3Q3O - chains A and C of the 4 polymer chains in the assembly; structure by X-ray diffraction, 1.95 A resolution.

Chain A:
Name: Toluene-4-monooxygenase system protein A
From: Pseudomonas mendocina
Notes: EC 1.14.13.-
UniProt: Q6Q8Q7 (Q6Q8Q7_PSEME); residues 1-500 here = UniProt positions 1-500
Chain sequence (500 residues; numbered 1 to 500; the number before each row is that of its first residue):
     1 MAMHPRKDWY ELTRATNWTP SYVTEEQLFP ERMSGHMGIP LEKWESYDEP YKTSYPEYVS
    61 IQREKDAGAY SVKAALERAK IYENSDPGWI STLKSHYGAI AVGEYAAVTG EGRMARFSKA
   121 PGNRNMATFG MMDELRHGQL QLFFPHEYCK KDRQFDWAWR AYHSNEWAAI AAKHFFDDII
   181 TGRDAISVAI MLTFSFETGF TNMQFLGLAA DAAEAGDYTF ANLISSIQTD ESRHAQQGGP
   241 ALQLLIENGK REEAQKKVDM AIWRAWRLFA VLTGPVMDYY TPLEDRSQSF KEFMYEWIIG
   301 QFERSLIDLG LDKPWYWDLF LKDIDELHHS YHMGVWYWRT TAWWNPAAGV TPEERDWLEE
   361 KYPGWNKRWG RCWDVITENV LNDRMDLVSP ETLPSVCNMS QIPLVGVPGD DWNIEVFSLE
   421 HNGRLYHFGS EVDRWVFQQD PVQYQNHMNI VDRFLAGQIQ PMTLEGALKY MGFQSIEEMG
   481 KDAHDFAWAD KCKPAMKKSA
Not modelled in the structure: 1, 493-500
Bound ions: Fe ion site 1: Glu104, Glu134, His137 (together with phenol); Fe ion site 2: Glu134, Glu197, Glu231, His234 (together with phenol)
Residues lining bound ligands:
  - phenol (IPH), molecule 1: Met3, His4, Pro5, Arg6, Trp9, Ser54, Pro56, Glu57
  - phenol (IPH), molecule 2: Ala99, Ile100, Phe176, Gln204, Leu268, Phe269, Leu272, Thr273
  - phenol (IPH), molecule 3: Ile100, Gly103, Glu104, Ala107, Glu134, Phe176, Ile180, Phe196, Glu197, Thr201, Phe205, Glu231
  - phenol (IPH), molecule 4: Trp167, Trp338, Thr341, Leu393, Pro394, Val396, Pro403, Ile450, Val451, Met471
  - phenol (IPH), molecule 5: Trp167, Tyr331, Gly334, Val335, Trp338, Thr341, Pro394, Pro403, Val405

Chain C:
Name: Toluene-4-monooxygenase system protein B
From: Pseudomonas mendocina
Notes: EC 1.14.13.-
UniProt: Q00457 (TMOB_PSEME); numbering as in UniProt (aligned over 1-84)
Chain sequence (84 residues; each row starts with the number of its first residue):
     1 MSAFPVHAAF EKDFLVQLVV VDLNDSMDQV AEKVAYHCVN RRVAPREGVM RVRKHRSTEL
    61 FPRDMTIAES GLNPTEVIDV VFEE
Not modelled in the structure: 1, 84

Interface between chain A and chain C:
Residue-residue contacts (63):
  Ser330(A) with Phe14(C)
  Met333(A) with Phe14(C), hydrophobic
  Gly334(A) with Phe14(C)
  Tyr337(A) with Arg41(C), hydrogen bond; Arg42(C)
  Trp338(A) with Leu15(C), hydrophobic; Gln17(C)
  Cys372(A) with Arg42(C), hydrogen bond (side chain-backbone)
  Val375(A) with Asn40(C); Arg41(C); Arg42(C); Val43(C); Ala44(C)
  Ile376(A) with Arg41(C)
  Asn379(A) with Asn40(C)
  Asp386(A) with Arg41(C), hydrogen bond (backbone-side chain)
  Leu387(A) with Asn40(C); Arg41(C)
  Ser389(A) with Arg41(C), hydrogen bond (backbone-side chain)
  Glu391(A) with Tyr36(C), hydrogen bond; His37(C); Arg41(C), salt bridge
  Thr392(A) with Gln17(C); Leu18(C), hydrogen bond (side chain-backbone); His37(C)
  Leu393(A) with Gln17(C); Leu18(C), hydrogen bond (backbone-backbone)
  Pro394(A) with Leu15(C), hydrophobic; Val16(C)
  Ser395(A) with His7(C); Val16(C), hydrogen bond (backbone-backbone); Gln17(C), hydrogen bond (side chain-backbone); Leu18(C), hydrogen bond (side chain-backbone)
  Leu404(A) with Leu15(C); Val16(C), hydrogen bond (backbone-backbone)
  Val405(A) with Phe14(C)
  Gly406(A) with Phe14(C), hydrogen bond (backbone-backbone)
  Pro408(A) with Lys12(C); Asp13(C); Phe14(C), hydrophobic
  Gly409(A) with Lys12(C), hydrogen bond (backbone-backbone)
  Trp412(A) with Phe10(C); Glu11(C); Lys12(C); Asp13(C), hydrogen bond (side chain-backbone); Val81(C), hydrophobic
  Asn413(A) with Arg56(C), hydrogen bond
  Ile414(A) with Ala9(C), hydrophobic; Leu15(C); Val16(C), hydrophobic; His55(C), hydrogen bond (backbone-side chain); Arg56(C), hydrogen bond (backbone-side chain)
  Glu415(A) with His55(C); Arg56(C), salt bridge
  Val416(A) with Val16(C), hydrophobic; His55(C)
  Leu425(A) with Thr75(C); Glu76(C)
  His427(A) with His7(C); Thr75(C), hydrogen bond (side chain-backbone); Val77(C)
  Leu455(A) with Pro5(C), hydrophobic; Leu18(C), hydrophobic
Other interface residues (no listed pair), chain A (37 interface residues in all): Arg371, Pro390, Val407, Asp410, Ser418, Val451, Phe454
Other interface residues (no listed pair), chain C (27 interface residues in all): Arg53, Asp79

In short:
Chain A and chain C form an interface of 37 and 27 residues respectively, with 18 hydrogen bonds and 2 salt
bridges. Polar contacts include Glu391(A)-Arg41(C), Glu415(A)-Arg56(C) and Tyr337(A)-Arg41(C). One phenol
molecule is bound between chain A and chain C.
Here chain A is Toluene-4-monooxygenase system protein A and chain C is Toluene-4-monooxygenase system protein
B, both from Pseudomonas mendocina. Entry 3Q3O (Toluene 4 monooxygenase HD complex with phenol) was determined
by X-ray diffraction together with 3Q14, 3Q2A, 3Q3M, 3Q3N, 3RI7 and 3RMK from the same study.
